6ZHE - chains F and I of the 10 polymer chains in the assembly; structure by electron microscopy, 7.24 A resolution (low resolution: residue-level contacts below are approximate; hydrogen-bond / salt-bridge calls are withheld).

# Chain F
Name: DNA-dependent protein kinase catalytic subunit, DNA-PKcs
Organism: Homo sapiens
Notes: EC 2.7.11.1
UniProtKB: P78527 (PRKDC_HUMAN); residues 1-4128 here = UniProt positions 1-4128
Chain sequence (4156 residues; each row starts with the number of its first residue; note: 1867 numbers in that range are skipped by the numbering (no residue carries them; nothing is unmodelled there); X marks 28 residues of unknown identity (built as UNK)):
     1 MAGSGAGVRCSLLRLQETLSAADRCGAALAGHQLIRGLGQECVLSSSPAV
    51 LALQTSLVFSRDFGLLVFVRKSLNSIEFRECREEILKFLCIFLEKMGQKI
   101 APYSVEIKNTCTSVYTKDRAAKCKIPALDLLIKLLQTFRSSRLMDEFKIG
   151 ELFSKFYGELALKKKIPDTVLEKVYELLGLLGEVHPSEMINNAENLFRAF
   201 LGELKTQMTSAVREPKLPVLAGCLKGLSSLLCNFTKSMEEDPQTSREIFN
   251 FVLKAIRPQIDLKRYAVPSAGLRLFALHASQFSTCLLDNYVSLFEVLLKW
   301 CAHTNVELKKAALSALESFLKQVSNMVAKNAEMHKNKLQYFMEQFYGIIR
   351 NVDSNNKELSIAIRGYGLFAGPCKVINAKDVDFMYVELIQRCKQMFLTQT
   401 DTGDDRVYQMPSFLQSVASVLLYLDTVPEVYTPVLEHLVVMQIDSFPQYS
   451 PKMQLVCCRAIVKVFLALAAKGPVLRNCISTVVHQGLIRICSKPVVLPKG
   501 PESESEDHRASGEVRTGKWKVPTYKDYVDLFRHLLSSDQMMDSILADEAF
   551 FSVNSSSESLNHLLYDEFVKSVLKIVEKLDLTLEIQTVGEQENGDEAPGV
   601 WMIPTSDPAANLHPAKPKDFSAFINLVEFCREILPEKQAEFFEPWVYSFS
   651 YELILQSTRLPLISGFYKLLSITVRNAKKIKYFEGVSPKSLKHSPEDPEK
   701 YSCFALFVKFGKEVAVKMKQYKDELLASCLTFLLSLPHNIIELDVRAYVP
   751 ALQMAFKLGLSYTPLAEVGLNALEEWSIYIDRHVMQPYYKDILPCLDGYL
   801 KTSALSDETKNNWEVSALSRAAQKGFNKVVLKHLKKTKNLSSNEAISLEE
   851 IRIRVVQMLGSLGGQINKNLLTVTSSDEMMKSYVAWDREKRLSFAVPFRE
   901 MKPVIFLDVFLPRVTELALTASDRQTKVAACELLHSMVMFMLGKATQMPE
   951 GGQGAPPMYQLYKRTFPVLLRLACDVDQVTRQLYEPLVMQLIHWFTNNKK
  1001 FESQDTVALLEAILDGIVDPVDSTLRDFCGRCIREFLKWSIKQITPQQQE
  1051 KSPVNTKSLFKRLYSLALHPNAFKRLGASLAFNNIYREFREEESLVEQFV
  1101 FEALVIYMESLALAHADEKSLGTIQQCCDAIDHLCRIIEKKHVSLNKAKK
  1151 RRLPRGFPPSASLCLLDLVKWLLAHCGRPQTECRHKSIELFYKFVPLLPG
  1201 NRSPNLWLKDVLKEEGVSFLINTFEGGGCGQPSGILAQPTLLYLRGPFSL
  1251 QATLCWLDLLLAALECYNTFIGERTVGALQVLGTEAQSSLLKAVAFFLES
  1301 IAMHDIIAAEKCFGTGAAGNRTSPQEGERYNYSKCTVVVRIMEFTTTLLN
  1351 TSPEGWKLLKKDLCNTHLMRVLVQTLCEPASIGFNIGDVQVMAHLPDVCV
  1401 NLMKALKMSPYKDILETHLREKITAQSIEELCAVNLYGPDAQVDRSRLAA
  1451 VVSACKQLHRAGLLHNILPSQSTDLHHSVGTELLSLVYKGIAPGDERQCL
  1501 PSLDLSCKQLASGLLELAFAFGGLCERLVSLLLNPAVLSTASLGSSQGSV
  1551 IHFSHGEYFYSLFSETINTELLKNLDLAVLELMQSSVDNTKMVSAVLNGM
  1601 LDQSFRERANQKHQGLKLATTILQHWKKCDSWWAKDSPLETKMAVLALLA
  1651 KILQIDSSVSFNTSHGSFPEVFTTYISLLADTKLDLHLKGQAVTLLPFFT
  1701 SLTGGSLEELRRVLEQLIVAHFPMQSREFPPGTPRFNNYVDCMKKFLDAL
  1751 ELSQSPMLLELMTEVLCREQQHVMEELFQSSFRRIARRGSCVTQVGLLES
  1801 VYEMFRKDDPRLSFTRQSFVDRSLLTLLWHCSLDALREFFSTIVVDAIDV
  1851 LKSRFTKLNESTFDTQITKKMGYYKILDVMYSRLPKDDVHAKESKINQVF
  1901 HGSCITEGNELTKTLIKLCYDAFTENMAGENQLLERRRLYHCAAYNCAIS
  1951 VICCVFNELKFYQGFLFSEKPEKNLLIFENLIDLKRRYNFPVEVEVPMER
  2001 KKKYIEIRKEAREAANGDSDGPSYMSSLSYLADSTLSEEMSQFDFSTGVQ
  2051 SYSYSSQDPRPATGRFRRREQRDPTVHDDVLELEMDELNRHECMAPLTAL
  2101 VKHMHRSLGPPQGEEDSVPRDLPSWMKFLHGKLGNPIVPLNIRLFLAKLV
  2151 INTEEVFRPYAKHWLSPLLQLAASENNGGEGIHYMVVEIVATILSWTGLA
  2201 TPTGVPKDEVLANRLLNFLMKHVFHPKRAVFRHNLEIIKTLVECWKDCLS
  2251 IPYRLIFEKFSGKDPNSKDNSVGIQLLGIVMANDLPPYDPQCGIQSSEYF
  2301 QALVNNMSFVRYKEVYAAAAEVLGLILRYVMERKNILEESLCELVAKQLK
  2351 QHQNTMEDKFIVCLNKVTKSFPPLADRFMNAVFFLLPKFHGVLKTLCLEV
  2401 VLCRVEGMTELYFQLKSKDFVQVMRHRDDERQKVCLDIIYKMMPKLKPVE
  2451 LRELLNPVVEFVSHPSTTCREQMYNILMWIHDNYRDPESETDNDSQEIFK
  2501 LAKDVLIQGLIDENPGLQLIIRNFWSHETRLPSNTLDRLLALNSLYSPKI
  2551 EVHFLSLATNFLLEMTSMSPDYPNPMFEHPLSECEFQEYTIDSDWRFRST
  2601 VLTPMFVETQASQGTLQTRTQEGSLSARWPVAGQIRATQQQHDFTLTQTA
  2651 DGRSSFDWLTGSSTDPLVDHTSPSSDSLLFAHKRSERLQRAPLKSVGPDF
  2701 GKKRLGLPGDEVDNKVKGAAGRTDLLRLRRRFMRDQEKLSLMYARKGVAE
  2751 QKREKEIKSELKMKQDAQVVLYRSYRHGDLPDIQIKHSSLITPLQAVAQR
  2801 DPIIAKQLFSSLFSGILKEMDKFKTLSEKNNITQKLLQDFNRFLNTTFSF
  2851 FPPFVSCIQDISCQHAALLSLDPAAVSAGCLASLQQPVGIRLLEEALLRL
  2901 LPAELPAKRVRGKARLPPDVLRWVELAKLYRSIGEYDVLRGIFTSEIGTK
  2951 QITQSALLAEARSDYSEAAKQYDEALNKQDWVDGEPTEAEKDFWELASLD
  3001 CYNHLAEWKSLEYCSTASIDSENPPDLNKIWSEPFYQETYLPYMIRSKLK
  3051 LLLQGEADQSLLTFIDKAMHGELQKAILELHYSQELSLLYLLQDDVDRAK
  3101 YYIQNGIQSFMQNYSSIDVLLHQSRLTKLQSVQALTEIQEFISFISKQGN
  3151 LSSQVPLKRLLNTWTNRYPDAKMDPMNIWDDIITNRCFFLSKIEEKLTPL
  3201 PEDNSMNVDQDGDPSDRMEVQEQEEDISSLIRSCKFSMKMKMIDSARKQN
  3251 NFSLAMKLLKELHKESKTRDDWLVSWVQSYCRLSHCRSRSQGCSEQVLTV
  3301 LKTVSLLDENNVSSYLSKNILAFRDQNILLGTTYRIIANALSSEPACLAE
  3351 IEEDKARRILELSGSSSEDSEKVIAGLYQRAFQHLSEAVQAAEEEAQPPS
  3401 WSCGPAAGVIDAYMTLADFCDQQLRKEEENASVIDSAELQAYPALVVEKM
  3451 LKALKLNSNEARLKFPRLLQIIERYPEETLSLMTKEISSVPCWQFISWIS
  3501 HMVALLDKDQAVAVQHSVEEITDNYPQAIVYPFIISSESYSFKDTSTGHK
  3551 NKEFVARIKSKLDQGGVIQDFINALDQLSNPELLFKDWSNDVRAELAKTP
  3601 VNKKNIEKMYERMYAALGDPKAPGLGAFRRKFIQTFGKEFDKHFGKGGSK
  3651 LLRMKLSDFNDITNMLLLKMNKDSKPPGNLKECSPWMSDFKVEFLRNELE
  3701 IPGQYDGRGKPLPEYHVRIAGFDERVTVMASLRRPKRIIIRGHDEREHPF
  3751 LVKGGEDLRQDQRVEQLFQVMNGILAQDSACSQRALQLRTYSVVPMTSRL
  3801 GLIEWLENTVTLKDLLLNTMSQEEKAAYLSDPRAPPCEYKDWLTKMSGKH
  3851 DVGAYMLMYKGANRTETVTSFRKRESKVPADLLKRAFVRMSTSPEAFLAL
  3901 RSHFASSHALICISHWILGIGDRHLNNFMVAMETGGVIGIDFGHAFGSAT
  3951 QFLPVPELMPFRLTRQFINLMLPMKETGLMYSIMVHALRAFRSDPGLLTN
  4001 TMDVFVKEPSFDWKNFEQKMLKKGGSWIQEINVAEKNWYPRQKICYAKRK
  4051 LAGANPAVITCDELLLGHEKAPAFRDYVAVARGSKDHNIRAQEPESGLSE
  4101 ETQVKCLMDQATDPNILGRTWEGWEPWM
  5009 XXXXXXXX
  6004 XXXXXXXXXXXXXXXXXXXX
Unresolved in the structure: 1-9, 499-518, 587-601, 689-696, 805-825, 948-955, 1315-1318, 1542-1548, 1987-2084, 2593-2766, 2903-2915, 3198-3225, 3397-3405, 3430-3440
Swiss-Prot annotation at these positions:
  - region: Leu1503 to Leu1538 (Interaction with C1D), Glu2737 to Gln2765 (May split the end of the DNA molecule, with the two strands separating around the region), Val3728 to Arg3734 (G-loop), Gly3919 to Asn3927 (Catalytic loop), Gly3939 to Thr3964 (Activation loop)
  - site: Asp2020, Gly2021 (Cleavage)
  - modified residue: Lys117 (N6-acetyllysine), Ser511 (Phosphoserine), Ser687 (Phosphoserine), Lys828 (N6-acetyllysine), Ser841 (Phosphoserine), Ser893 (Phosphoserine), Ser1065 (Phosphoserine), Lys1209 (N6-acetyllysine), Lys1970 (N6-acetyllysine), Ser2056 (Phosphoserine), Lys2259 (N6-acetyllysine), Thr2535 (Phosphothreonine), Thr2609 (Phosphothreonine), Ser2612 (Phosphoserine), Thr2638 (Phosphothreonine), Thr2647 (Phosphothreonine), Ser2789 (Phosphoserine), Ser3205 (Phosphoserine), Lys3241 (N6-acetyllysine), Lys3260 (N6-acetyllysine) and 6 more in UniProt

# Chain I
Molecule: 27-nt DNA strand
Sequence (27 nucleotides; each row starts with the number of its first residue):
    18 GCTAATAAACTAAAAACTATTATTATG

# How chain F and chain I interact
Residue-residue contacts (6):
  Lys164(F) - DA29(I)
  Lys164(F) - DA30(I)
  Arg264(F) - DA39(I)
  Arg264(F) - DT40(I)
  Arg2228(F) - DT43(I)
  Arg2228(F) - DG44(I)
Also at the interface, not in a pair above, chain F (4 interface residues in all): Leu831

# Summary
4 residues of chain F and 6 residues of chain I are in contact.
Here chain F is DNA-dependent protein kinase catalytic subunit, DNA-PKcs (Homo sapiens) and chain I is a 27-nt
DNA strand. Entry 6ZHE (Cryo-EM structure of DNA-PK dimer) was determined by electron microscopy together with
6ZH8 and 6ZHA from the same study.
